PDB entry 5AN9 | electron microscopy, 3.30 A resolution | chains C and N of the 11 polymer chains in the assembly

[Chain C]
Molecule: 60S acidic ribosomal protein P0
From: Dictyostelium discoideum
UniProtKB: P22685 (RLA0_DICDI); residue numbers follow UniProt; this construct covers 1-205
Amino-acid sequence (205 residues; each row starts with the number of its first residue):
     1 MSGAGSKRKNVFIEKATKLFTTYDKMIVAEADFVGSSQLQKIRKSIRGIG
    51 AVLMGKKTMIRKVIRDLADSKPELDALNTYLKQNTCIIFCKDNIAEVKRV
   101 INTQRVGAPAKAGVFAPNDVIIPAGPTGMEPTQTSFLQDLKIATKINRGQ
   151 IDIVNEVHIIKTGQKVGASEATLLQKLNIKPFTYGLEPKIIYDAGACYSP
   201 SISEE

[Chain N]
Molecule: 26S ribosomal RNA
From: Dictyostelium discoideum
Sequence (3741 nucleotides; numbered 1 to 3741; the number before each row is that of its first residue):
     1 UCCGCCUCACCUUUGUAAGAUUACCCGCUGAACUUAAGCAUAUCAGUAAG
    51 CGGAGGAAAAGAAACUAACUAGGAUUCCGUCAGUAACGGCGAGUGAAGAC
   101 GGAAUAGCCCAAGGUUCAAACCUGGAUCUCUUCGAGGUUAGGUGAUGUGA
   151 CCUAUGGACUGAUGGAGCCCGCUGUUGUGACUGCUAAUUCCGUUUGGAAU
   201 UUCGAGUCGUAGAAGGUGAUAACCCUGUUCGCAGUAUCACAACAGUUGGA
   251 CUUUGCCAUUAGCUCCACGAGUAGGAAUGUCUGAAAUUGCAUUCUGAAUG
   301 GGUGAUAAGAUUCAUCCAAGGCUAAAUAUAUGUUAGGAGAUCGAUAGCAU
   351 ACAAGUACCGUGAGGGAAAGGUGAAAAGAACUUUGAAAAAAGGUUUAAAA
   401 GUAUUUGACACCGUUUAUGUGGAAGCGUUUACUUGGACCCCGAUUAAUGA
   451 CGUCGGUUUAGCUCUAAUUCUUAGGUGGCCAAAGUAGAGUGUUACGUGCU
   501 GAUCAAAAGGUAACGGACAUUUGAUUCAUUGGUUAUCGACGAGGAAGGUA
   551 CUCUAAAUCGGCCAGUUACUAACGGGUGAGAUCUGAUGUUUAUAAAAUGG
   601 GGGAUGAGGCUUAUCGGCUUGCUGGUGGCUCGCUCUCAAUAAUGGAUAUU
   651 GGGUUUCAUCAAGAGUGCAAAAUGGUGGCAAUUCACUAUUAGUGGUUAUU
   701 AAUUUUGUUUGCGUGGCUUGGCCUUGUCUACAGGUUAUCUUCGGAUGGCU
   751 UGUAGCUUUGUUGAACGCGUGGGCUUAAUGUUGUGAUUCUAGUAGCGUUA
   801 CCAUAUCGUUAGAGUGGGUUCAAUAAAUGUCCCGUCUUGAAACACGGAUC
   851 AAGGAGGCCGUUUUGUGUGCGAGUGUAAGAGUAAUUAAAACUCUGACGCG
   901 UAUUGAAAGAAAGAAUACUCCAAAAGAUCGUAACUACGGUUACCUUCUGU
   951 AAGGAGUGCCCGAAUCAUGAGAACUCUGUUUCGAAAGGAUUUGCGGUUGA
  1001 GCACCUAGAAUGGGACCCGAAAGGUUGUGAACUAUGCCUGAGGAAGGCGA
  1051 AGUCAGGGGAAACUCUGAUGGAGGCUUGUCGCAAUGCUGACGUGCAAAUC
  1101 GCUUGUCUAACUUGGGUAUAGGGGCGAAAGACUAAUCGAACAACCUAGUA
  1151 GCUGGUUCCUUCCGAAGUUUCCCUCAGGAUAGCUGGAGCAGUAUUCUAGU
  1201 UCCAUCUUGUAAAGACAAUGAUUAGCAGUUUCGGGGGCGUAAUGCUCUCA
  1251 GCUGAUUCUCAAACUCUGAACGGGUGGGUAUCAUUUUAAUUCACUUAAUU
  1301 GGAUUUUAAAAUUAAAUUGCACAUGUGCAAUGAAAAAUAGGAGCUCUUAG
  1351 UGGGCCAUUUUUGGUAAGCAGAACUGGCGAUGUGGGUUGAACCAAAUAUU
  1401 GGGAUAAGACGUCUAACAUUCACUAAUAGAUACCACAAAAGGUGUUAGUU
  1451 CAUUAAGACAGCAGGACGGUGGCCAUGGAAGUCGGUAUCCGCUAAGGAGU
  1501 GUGUAACAACUCACCUGCCAAAUGGACUAGCCCUGAAAAUGGAUGACGCU
  1551 AGCAGUGGAUGGUCGAUGCCCAAUCGUUAAAAGAAGUGAUAAUACUUUUA
  1601 ACGUGUAGGAAGGCGUGAAGGUAACGUAGAAGCUUGAAUGUGAAUUCGAG
  1651 UGGAGUUGUCUUUAGUGCAGAUCUUGAUGGUAGUAGCAAAUAUUCAAAAG
  1701 AAUUUACUUUGAAGGCCGAAGUGGGGAAGGGUUCCAUAACAAUGGAAUUC
  1751 ACUUAUGGGUGAGUCGAUCCUAAGGUUUGGGUUAACUCUCUCUAAUAAGG
  1801 UUACUAGGUCAUUGGAUCGAAAGUGAAGGUGGCUUUAACACUAGUGACUU
  1851 UAUAGGCCGAAAGGGAAGCGGGUUAAAAUUCCUGCACCAUCGAAUGGGAU
  1901 AUUAGGGUAACCGAUCGUAAUCCGGGACAUCAAUUGGCGGUCGAGGAAGA
  1951 GUUAUCUUUUCUUGUUAACAUUGUCUUGGGGUCCUCCGAAUCAGGUCAAC
  2001 UGGAGACGAGGAUUCAUCGCACAAUGGAAGAGCACAGUCCUUUGGAUUGG
  2051 GUCUCGCAUCCGCUAAAUGGUCCUUGAAAACCGGAUUAUGGUAUUUAAUC
  2101 CUAUUUGGUGUUCGUACCAAUAACCACAUCAGGUCUCCAAGGUGAAUAGC
  2151 CUCUGGUCAAAUGUAUUAAUGUAGAUAAGGGAAGUCGGCAAAACCGAUCU
  2201 GUAACUUCGGGAUAAGGAUUGGCUCUAAAGGCUGGUGGAGUGGACAUAUU
  2251 GGAGUUUGCUAUUUGUUUUUUACUUUUAGGAUGGGCAACUGUUUUGAAGG
  2301 UUUAAGAUGGGUGGUAAUUCUUUCCAAUGUGAGGGCUUGCUCGUUCUGCU
  2351 UUACGAUUAACAGCUAAUUUAGAACUGUGACGAUCACCGGGAAUCCAACU
  2401 GUUUAAUUAAAACAAAGCAUUGCGAUAAGCUUAAAAGCUUUUGACGCAAU
  2451 GUGAUUUCUGCCCAGUGCUCUGAAUGUCAAAGUGAAGAGAUUCAACCUAG
  2501 CACGGGUAAACGGCGGGAGUAACUAUGACUCUCUUAAGGUAGCCAAAUGC
  2551 CUCGUCAUCUAAUUAGUGACGCGCAUGAAUGGAUCAAUGAGAUUCCCACU
  2601 GUCCCUAACUACUAUACAGCGAAACCACUGCAAGGGGAACGGGCCUUGCA
  2651 AAAACAGCGGGGAAAGAAGACCCUGUUGAGCUUGACUCUAGUCUGAUAUU
  2701 GCAUAGUGACCUAAAAGGUGUAGAAUAGGUGGGAGGGGCAACCCGACGGU
  2751 GAAAUACCACCCCUUUUGGCGUUACUUUGCUAACUUGGAAUAACAGUACC
  2801 UCAUAAUUCAUUUUAUGAUGGUUUUGGUGAAUAAGCGGAUCAACCACGGG
  2851 UGAAAUCUGUGCAAAUUGGGCAACUGAUUUGUAUAGCAAAGUAGUCCCUC
  2901 UGGUCCCGUAUUAUGUCGACCAAGAACAGUUUCAGGUGGGGAGUUUGGCU
  2951 GGGGCGGCACAUUUGUUAAAAGAUAACGCAAGUGUCCAAAGGCAGGCUCA
  3001 GUGAGAACAGAAAUCUCACGUAGAGUAAAAGGGCAAAAGCCUGCUUGAUU
  3051 CUGAUUUUCAGUACUAAUCGGAACUGGGAAACCAGGGCCUAUCGAUCCUU
  3101 UAUGUGCUUAAAUCUUAACCCUAGAGGUGUCAGAAAAGUUACCACAGGGA
  3151 UAACUGGCUUGUGGCAGCCAAGCGCUCAUAGCGACGCUGCUUUUUGAUCC
  3201 UUCGAUGUCGGCUCUUCUUAUCAUUGUGAAGCAGAAUUCACAAAGUGUUG
  3251 GAUUGUUCACCCACUAACAAGGAACGUGAGCUGGGUUUAGACCGUCGUGA
  3301 GACAGGUUAGUUUUACCCUACUGUUGUCAAUUGUUUGCGUAAUAGUAGCA
  3351 UGAUUUAGUACGAGAGGAACUGUCAUGCCGGAUCACUGGUCUGUAGGUUU
  3401 AUUUGACAAAAUAGUGACCUGCCGCUACCAUCCGUUGGAUAAUGGCUGAA
  3451 CGCCUCUAAGUCAGAAUCCAUUCUAGAAACGCAAACCAAAUGCUUUAGAG
  3501 UGUGAAUGUUGUAGGUAACAUUAGGUUGUUGGUGGGGGACCACUUUCAAC
  3551 UUUAAACCAUAUGAUUAAUCGCUGUUACACUGCAGUUUCCUUCCGGUUAU
  3601 UGUGGUGGGUGGCUAAAUUCUAAUUUAUAUCCUCGUUCCGCUCAACUCUU
  3651 CGAUUGUAGACGACUAUCAAAUGAACUAGGUGCUGUAAGCUUCCGAGUAG
  3701 CGUUCAGUUACGAGGGGUUGAGGCUUUUCCAUUAGUUCUUU
Not modelled in the structure: 1-1220, 1271-1355, 1603-2391, 2701-2924, 3481-3741
Differences from the reference sequence: conflict C3119 (G in FR733594.)

[How chain C and chain N interact]
Pairs across the interface (74; chain C residue first):
  Met1(C) with U1453(N), phosphate contact; U1454(N), hydrogen bond to the phosphate; A1455(N), phosphate contact
  Ser2(C) with U1454(N), hydrogen bond to the phosphate; A1456(N), base contact
  Gly3(C) with A1456(N), base contact
  Ala4(C) with U1453(N), phosphate contact; U1454(N), phosphate contact
  Ser6(C) with C1515(N), phosphate contact
  Lys7(C) with A1495(N), hydrogen bond to the phosphate; G1496(N), salt bridge to the phosphate; C1514(N), hydrogen bond to the sugar; C1515(N), phosphate contact
  Lys9(C) with A1456(N), sugar contact; U1516(N), phosphate contact
  Asn10(C) with A1456(N), base contact
  Phe12(C) with A1494(N), phosphate contact; A1495(N), phosphate contact; U1516(N), phosphate contact
  Ile13(C) with A1456(N), base contact
  Lys15(C) with A1495(N), salt bridge to the phosphate
  Asp32(C) with G1464(N), sugar contact
  Phe33(C) with G1464(N), hydrogen bond to the sugar; G1465(N), phosphate contact
  Val34(C) with G1465(N), sugar contact
  Gly35(C) with G1465(N), phosphate contact
  Ser36(C) with G1465(N), hydrogen bond to the sugar; A1466(N), hydrogen bond to the phosphate; C1467(N), sugar contact; A1495(N), base contact; G1496(N), hydrogen bond to the base
  Ser37(C) with C1467(N), sugar contact
  Leu39(C) with A1495(N), base contact
  Gln40(C) with C1467(N), hydrogen bond to the sugar; G1468(N), sugar contact; G1491(N), base contact
  Arg43(C) with C1492(N), sugar contact; U1493(N), hydrogen bond to the sugar; A1495(N), base contact; G1496(N), base contact
  Lys44(C) with C1492(N), sugar contact
  Arg47(C) with C1492(N), salt bridge to the phosphate; U1493(N), phosphate contact
  Val52(C) with U1493(N), phosphate contact; A1494(N), phosphate contact
  Met54(C) with A1494(N), sugar contact
  Lys56(C) with G1457(N), phosphate contact; A1494(N), salt bridge to the phosphate; U1516(N), phosphate contact; G1517(N), phosphate contact
  Lys57(C) with G1457(N), base contact; G1517(N), phosphate contact; C1518(N), phosphate contact
  Ile60(C) with A1455(N), phosphate contact; A1456(N), phosphate contact; G1457(N), base contact
  Arg61(C) with A1456(N), phosphate contact
  Tyr80(C) with C1518(N), phosphate contact
  Leu81(C) with C1518(N), phosphate contact; C1519(N), phosphate contact
  Lys82(C) with C1518(N), sugar contact
  Gln83(C) with G1517(N), sugar contact
  Asn84(C) with U1516(N), hydrogen bond to the sugar; G1517(N), hydrogen bond to the sugar
  Lys111(C) with G1464(N), phosphate contact; G1465(N), salt bridge to the phosphate
  Ala112(C) with A1463(N), phosphate contact; G1464(N), phosphate contact
  Gly113(C) with A1463(N), sugar contact
  Val114(C) with A1463(N), phosphate contact; G1464(N), sugar contact
  Phe115(C) with A1463(N), sugar contact; G1517(N), base contact
  Lys165(C) with A1463(N), sugar contact
Interface residues without a listed pair, chain C (42 interface residues in all): Gly5, Leu53, Gly55
Interface residues without a listed pair, chain N (24 interface residues in all): A1520

[In short]
The interface between chain C and chain N involves 42 residues on one side and 24 on the other, with 12
hydrogen bonds and 5 salt bridges. Polar contacts include Ser36(C)-G1496(N), Lys7(C)-C1514(N) and
Phe33(C)-G1464(N).
Here chain C is 60S acidic ribosomal protein P0 and chain N is 26S ribosomal RNA, both from Dictyostelium
discoideum. Entry 5AN9 (Mechanism of eIF6 release from the nascent 60S ribosomal subunit) was determined by
electron microscopy (same publication as 6QKL, 5ANB and 5ANC).
